Entry 1YKN (X-ray diffraction, 2.06 A resolution); this record covers chains B and F of the 12 polymer chains in the assembly.

# Chain B (and F)
Name: Protocatechuate 3,4-dioxygenase beta chain
Organism: Pseudomonas putida
Notes: EC 1.13.11.3; chain F of this document is another copy of the same molecule, construct and numbering; everything in this record applies to it too
Reference sequence: P00437 (PCXB_PSEPU); residues 301-538 here correspond to UniProt positions 1-238 (UniProt number = residue number - 300)
Amino-acid sequence (238 residues; row label = number of the first residue in the row):
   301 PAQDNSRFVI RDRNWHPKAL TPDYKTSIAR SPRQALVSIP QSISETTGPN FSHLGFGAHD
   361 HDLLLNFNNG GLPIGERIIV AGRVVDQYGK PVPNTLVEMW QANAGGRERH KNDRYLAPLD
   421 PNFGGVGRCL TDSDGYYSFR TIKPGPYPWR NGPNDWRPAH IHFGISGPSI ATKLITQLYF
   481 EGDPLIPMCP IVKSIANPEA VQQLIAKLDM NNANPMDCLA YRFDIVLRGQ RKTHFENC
Modified / non-standard residues: C429 (s,s-(2-hydroxyethyl)thiocysteine; CME)
Differences from the reference sequence: engineered mutation E408 (Tyr108 in P00437); modified residue (429)
Ion coordination: Fe ion: Y447, H460, H462 (together with 3,4-dihydroxybenzoic acid)
Ligand contacts: 3,4-dihydroxybenzoic acid (DHB): Y324, Y447, W449, R457, H460, H462, Q477, I491

# Chain B / chain F interface
Pairs across the interface (13):
  I310(B) - P453(F)
  I310(B) - N454(F)
  N314(B) - D323(F)  hydrogen bond
  N314(B) - K493(F)
  K318(B) - D323(F)  salt bridge
  R333(B) - I328(F)
  A335(B) - K325(F)
  A335(B) - I328(F)  hydrophobic
  L336(B) - K325(F)  hydrogen bond (backbone-side chain)
  S338(B) - K325(F)  hydrogen bond
  S338(B) - N451(F)  hydrogen bond (side chain-backbone)
  S338(B) - G452(F)
  S338(B) - P453(F)
Other interface residues (no listed pair), chain B (8 interface residues in all): P340
Other interface residues (no listed pair), chain F (9 interface residues in all): R450

# Overview
Chain B and chain F form an interface of 8 and 9 residues respectively; the contacts include 4 hydrogen bonds
and 1 salt bridge. Among the polar pairs are K318(B)-D323(F), N314(B)-D323(F) and L336(B)-K325(F). Ligands of
chain B: 3,4-dihydroxybenzoic acid.
Both chains are Protocatechuate 3,4-dioxygenase beta chain (Pseudomonas putida). Entry 1YKN (Protocatechuate
3,4-dioxygenase Y408E mutant bound to DHB) was determined by X-ray diffraction (same publication as 1YKK,
1YKL, 1YKM, 1YKO and 1YKP).
